7NVV - chains 7 and Y of the 8 polymer chains in the assembly; structure by electron microscopy, 2.90 A resolution.

# Chain 7
Name: General transcription and DNA repair factor IIH helicase subunit XPB
Organism: Homo sapiens
Notes: EC 3.6.4.12
Reference sequence: P19447 (ERCC3_HUMAN); residue numbers follow UniProt; this construct covers 1-782
Chain sequence (782 residues; row label = number of the first residue in the row):
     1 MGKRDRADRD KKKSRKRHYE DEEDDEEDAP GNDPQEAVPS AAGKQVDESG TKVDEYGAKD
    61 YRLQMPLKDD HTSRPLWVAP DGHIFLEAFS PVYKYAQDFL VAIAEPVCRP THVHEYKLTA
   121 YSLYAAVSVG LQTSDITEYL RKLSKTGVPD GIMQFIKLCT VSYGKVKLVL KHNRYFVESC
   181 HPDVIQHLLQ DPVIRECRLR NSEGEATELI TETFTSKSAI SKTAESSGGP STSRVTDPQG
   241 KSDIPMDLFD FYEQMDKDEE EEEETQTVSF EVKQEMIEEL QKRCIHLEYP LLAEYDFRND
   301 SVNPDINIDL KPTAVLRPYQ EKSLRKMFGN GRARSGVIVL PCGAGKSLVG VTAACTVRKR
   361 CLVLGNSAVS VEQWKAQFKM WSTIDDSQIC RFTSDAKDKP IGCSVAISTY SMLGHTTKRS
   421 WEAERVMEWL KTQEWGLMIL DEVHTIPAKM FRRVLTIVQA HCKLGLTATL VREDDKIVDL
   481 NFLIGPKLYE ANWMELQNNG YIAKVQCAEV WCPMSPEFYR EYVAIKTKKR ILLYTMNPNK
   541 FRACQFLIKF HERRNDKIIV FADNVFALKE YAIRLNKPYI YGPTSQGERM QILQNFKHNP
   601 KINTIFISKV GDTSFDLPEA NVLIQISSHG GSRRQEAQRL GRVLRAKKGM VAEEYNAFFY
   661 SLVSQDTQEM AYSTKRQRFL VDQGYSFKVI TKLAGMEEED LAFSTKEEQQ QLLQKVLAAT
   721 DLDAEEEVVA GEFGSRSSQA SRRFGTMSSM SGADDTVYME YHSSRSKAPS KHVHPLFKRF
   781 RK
Unresolved in the structure: 1-50, 201-265, 721-782
Residues lining bound ligands: ADP / beryllium trifluoride: V315, L316, R317, Q320, P341, C342, G343, A344, G345, K346, S347, L348, Q377, M380, W381, E442, A468, S614, D616, P618, Q638, R642, R645
Swiss-Prot annotation at these positions:
  - motif: R6 to H18 (Nuclear localization signal), D441 to H444 (DEVH box)
  - binding site (ATP): L340 to S347, R642, R645
  - modified residue (Phosphoserine): S686, S751
What the authors report for this chain:
  - conformationally variable residues (side-chain flip): M450

# Chain Y
Name: Unassigned peptide, likely XPB
Organism: Homo sapiens
Chain sequence (8 residues; numbered 1 to 8; the number before each row is that of its first residue; X marks 8 residues of unknown identity (built as UNK)):
     1 XXXXXXXX

# How chain 7 and chain Y interact
Interface residues of chain 7 (facing chain Y), 8 residues: R198, L199, R200, Q266, T267, V268, S269, F270

# In short
Chain 7 and chain Y make no direct contact in this assembly. Bound to chain 7: ADP / beryllium trifluoride.
UniProt lists 10 ATP-binding residues on chain 7. The paper reports conformational variability at M450(7).
Chain 7 is General transcription and DNA repair factor IIH helicase subunit XPB and chain Y is Unassigned
peptide, likely XPB, both from Homo sapiens; the structure, XPB-containing part of TFIIH in a
post-translocated state (with ADP-BeF3), was determined by electron microscopy.
